Entry 6J9F (electron microscopy, 3.95 A resolution); this record covers chains D and J of the 9 polymer chains in the assembly.

# Chain D
Name: DNA-directed RNA polymerase subunit beta'
Organism: Xanthomonas oryzae pv. oryzae PXO99A
Notes: EC 2.7.7.6
Reference sequence: B2SQQ2 (RPOC_XANOP); residue numbers follow UniProt; this construct covers 1-1405
Amino-acid sequence (1405 residues; each row starts with the number of its first residue):
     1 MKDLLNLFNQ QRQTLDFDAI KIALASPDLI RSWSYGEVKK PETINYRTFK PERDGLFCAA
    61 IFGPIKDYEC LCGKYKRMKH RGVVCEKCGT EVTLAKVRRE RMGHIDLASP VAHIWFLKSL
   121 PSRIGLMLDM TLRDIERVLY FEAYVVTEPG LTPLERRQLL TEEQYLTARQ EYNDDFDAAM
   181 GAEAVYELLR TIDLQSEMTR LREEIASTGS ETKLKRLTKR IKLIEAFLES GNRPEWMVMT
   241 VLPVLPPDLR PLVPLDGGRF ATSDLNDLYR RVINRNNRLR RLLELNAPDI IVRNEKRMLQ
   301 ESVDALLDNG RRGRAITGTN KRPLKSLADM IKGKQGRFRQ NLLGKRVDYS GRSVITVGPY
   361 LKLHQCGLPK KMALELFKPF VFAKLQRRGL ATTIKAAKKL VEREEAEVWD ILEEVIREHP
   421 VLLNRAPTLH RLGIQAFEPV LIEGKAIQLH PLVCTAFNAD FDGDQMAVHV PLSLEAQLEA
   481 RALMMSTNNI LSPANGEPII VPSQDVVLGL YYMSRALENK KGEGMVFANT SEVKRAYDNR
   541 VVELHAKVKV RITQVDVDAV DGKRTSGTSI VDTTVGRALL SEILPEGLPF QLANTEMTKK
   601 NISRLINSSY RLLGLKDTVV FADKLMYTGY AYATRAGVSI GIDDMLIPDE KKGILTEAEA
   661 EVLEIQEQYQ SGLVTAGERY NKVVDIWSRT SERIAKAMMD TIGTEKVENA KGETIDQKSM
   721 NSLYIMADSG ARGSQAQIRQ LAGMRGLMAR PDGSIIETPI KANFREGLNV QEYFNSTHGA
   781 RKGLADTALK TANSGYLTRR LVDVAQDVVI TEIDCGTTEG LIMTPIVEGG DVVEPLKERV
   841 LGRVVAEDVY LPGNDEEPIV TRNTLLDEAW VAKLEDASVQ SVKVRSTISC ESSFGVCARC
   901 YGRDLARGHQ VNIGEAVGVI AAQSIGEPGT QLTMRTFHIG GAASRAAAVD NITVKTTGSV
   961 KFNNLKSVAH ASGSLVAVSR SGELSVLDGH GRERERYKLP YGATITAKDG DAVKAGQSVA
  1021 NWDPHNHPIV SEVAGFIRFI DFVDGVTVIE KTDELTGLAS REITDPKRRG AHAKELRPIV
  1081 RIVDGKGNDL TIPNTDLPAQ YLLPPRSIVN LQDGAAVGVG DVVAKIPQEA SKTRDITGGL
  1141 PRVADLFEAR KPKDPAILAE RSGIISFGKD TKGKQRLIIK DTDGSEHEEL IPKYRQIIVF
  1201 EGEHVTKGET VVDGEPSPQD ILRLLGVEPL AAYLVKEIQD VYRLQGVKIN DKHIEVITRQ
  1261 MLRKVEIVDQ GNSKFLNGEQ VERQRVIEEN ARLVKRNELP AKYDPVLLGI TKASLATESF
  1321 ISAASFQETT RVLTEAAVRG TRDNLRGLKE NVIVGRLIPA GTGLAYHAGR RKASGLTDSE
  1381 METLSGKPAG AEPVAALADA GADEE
Unresolved in the structure: 148-155, 317-320, 559-562, 850-859, 934-949, 1025-1138, 1372-1405
Bound ions: Zn2+ site 1: Cys72, Cys88; Mg2+: Asp462, Asp464 (shared with 1 residue of chain I); Zn2+ site 2: Cys815, Cys890, Cys897
Swiss-Prot annotation at these positions:
  - binding site (Zn(2+)): Cys70, Cys72, Cys85, Cys88, Cys815, Cys890, Cys897, Cys900
  - binding site (Mg(2+)): Asp460, Asp462, Asp464

# Chain J
Name: 45L
Organism: Xanthomonas virus Xp10
Reference sequence: Q8LTJ5 (Q8LTJ5_9CAUD); numbering as in UniProt (aligned over 1-73)
Amino-acid sequence (77 residues; each row starts with the number of its first residue; numbers below 1 keep their minus sign (Gly-3 is residue -3)):
    -3 GAMAMNEFTQ ISGYVNAFGS QRGSVLTVKV ENDEGWTLVE EDFDRADYGS DPEFVAEVSS
    57 YLKRNGGIKD LTKVLTR
Unresolved in the structure: -3 to 1, 68-73
Construct notes: expression tag (-3 to 0)

# Chain D / chain J interface
Contacting residue pairs (21; chain D residue first):
  Lys2(D) with Ser20(J), hydrogen bond
  Leu4(D) with Gln17(J); Val21(J); Leu22(J), hydrophobic; Phe50(J), hydrophobic
  Leu5(D) with Thr5(J)
  Leu7(D) with Asp47(J); Phe50(J), hydrophobic; Val51(J), hydrophobic
  Phe8(D) with Ile7(J), hydrophobic; Val51(J), hydrophobic; Val54(J), hydrophobic
  Gln386(D) with Ser56(J), hydrogen bond; Arg60(J)
  Thr392(D) with Arg60(J), hydrogen bond (backbone-side chain)
  Thr393(D) with Glu53(J), hydrogen bond
  Ile394(D) with Glu49(J); Glu53(J), hydrogen bond (backbone-side chain)
  Lys395(D) with Asp43(J), salt bridge; Tyr44(J); Glu53(J)
Interface residues without a listed pair, chain D (11 interface residues in all): Ala391
Interface residues without a listed pair, chain J (19 interface residues in all): Gly19, Arg41, Ala42

# Summary
Chain D and chain J form an interface of 11 and 19 residues respectively, with 5 hydrogen bonds and 1 salt
bridge. Polar pairs include Lys395(D)-Asp43(J), Lys2(D)-Ser20(J) and Gln386(D)-Ser56(J). Curated annotation
(UniProt) lists 8 Zn2+-binding residues and 3 Mg2+-binding residues on chain D.
Chain D is DNA-directed RNA polymerase subunit beta' (Xanthomonas oryzae pv. oryzae PXO99A) and chain J is 45L
(Xanthomonas virus Xp10); the structure, Cryo-EM structure of Xanthomonos oryzae transcription elongation
complex with the bacteriophage protein P7, was determined by electron microscopy together with 6J9E from the
same study.
